Entry 4GEG (X-ray diffraction, 2.49 A resolution); this record covers chain B.

[Chain B]
Protein: 2-succinyl-6-hydroxy-2,4-cyclohexadiene-1-carboxylate synthase
From: Escherichia coli
Notes: EC 4.2.99.20
UniProt: P37355 (MENH_ECOLI); residues 1-252 here = UniProt positions 1-252
Chain sequence (268 residues; row label = number of the first residue in the row; numbers below 1 keep their minus sign (Met-15 is residue -15)):
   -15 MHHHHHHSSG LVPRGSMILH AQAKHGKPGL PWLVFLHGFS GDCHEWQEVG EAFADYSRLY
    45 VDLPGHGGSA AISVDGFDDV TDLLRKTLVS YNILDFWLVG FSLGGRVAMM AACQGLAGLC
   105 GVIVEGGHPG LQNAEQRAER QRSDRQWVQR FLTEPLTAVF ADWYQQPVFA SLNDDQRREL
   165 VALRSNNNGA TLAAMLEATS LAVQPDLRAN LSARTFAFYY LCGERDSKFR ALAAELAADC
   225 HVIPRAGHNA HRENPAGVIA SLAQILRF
Unresolved in the structure: -15 to -5, 252
Differences from the reference sequence: expression tag (-15 to 0); engineered mutation Phe85 (Tyr in P37355)
Swiss-Prot annotation at these positions:
  - mutagenesis: Ser86 (S86A: 1400-fold decrease in catalytic activity), Asp210 (D210A: Loss of activity), His232 (H232A: Loss of activity)
Reported in the primary citation:
  - binding site for sulfate ion: Arg90
  - binding site for chloride ion: Tyr148, Arg168

[In short]
Curated annotation (UniProt) lists 3 mutagenesis sites. The paper reports a binding site for chloride ion at
Tyr148 and Arg168; a binding site for sulfate ion at Arg90.
Chain B is 2-succinyl-6-hydroxy-2,4-cyclohexadiene-1-carboxylate synthase (Escherichia coli); the structure,
Crystal Structure of E.coli MenH Y85F Mutant, was determined by X-ray diffraction, deposited together with
4GDM and 4GEC.
